PDB entry 1G0O | X-ray diffraction, 1.70 A resolution | chains C and D of the 4 polymer chains in the assembly

== Chain C (and D) ==
Name: Trihydroxynaphthalene reductase
Organism: Magnaporthe grisea
Notes: EC 1.1.1.252; chain D of this document is another copy of the same molecule, construct and numbering; everything in this record applies to it too
Reference sequence: Q12634 (T4HR_MAGGR); numbering as in UniProt (aligned over 1-283)
Sequence (283 residues; numbered 1 to 283; the number before each row is that of its first residue):
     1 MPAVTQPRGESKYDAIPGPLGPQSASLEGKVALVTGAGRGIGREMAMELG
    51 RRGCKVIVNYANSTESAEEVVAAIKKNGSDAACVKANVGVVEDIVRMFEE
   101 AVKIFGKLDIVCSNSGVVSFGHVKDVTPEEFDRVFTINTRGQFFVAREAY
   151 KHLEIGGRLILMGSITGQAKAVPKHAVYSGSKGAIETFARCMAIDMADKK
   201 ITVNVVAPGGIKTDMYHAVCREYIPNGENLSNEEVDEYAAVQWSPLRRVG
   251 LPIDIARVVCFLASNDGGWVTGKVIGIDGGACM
Disordered / not traced: 1-2
Construct notes: engineered mutation Val241 (Ser in Q12634), Gln242 (Ala in Q12634), Arg247 (His in Q12634)
Swiss-Prot annotation at these positions:
  - active site: Tyr178 (Proton acceptor)
  - binding site (substrate): Ser164
Small-molecule neighbours:
  - NADPH (NDP; NADPH dihydro-nicotinamide-adenine-dinucleotide phosphate): Gly36, Ala37, Gly38, Arg39, Gly40, Ile41, Gly42, Asn59, Tyr60, Ala61, Asn62, Ser63, Ala86, Asn87, Val88, Gly89, Asn114, Ser115, Gly116, Val117, Ile137, Met162, Gly163, Ser164, Tyr178, Lys182, Pro208, Gly209, Gly210, Ile211, Thr213, Asp214, Met215, Tyr216
  - pyroquilon (PYQ): Ser164, Ile165, Thr166, Tyr178, Pro208, Gly209, Gly210, Met215, Tyr216, Val219, Cys220, Tyr223, Trp243, Met283

== How chain C and chain D interact ==
Pairs across the interface (124; chain C residue first):
  Val4(C) - Arg221(D)
  Val4(C) - Leu230(D)
  Val4(C) - Asn232(D)
  Gln6(C) - His217(D)  hydrogen bond (backbone-side chain)
  Gln6(C) - Asn232(D)  hydrogen bond (backbone-side chain)
  Pro7(C) - His217(D)
  Pro7(C) - Asn232(D)
  Arg8(C) - Lys212(D)
  Arg8(C) - Thr213(D)
  Arg8(C) - Asp214(D)  salt bridge
  Arg8(C) - His217(D)  hydrogen bond (backbone-side chain)
  Gly9(C) - Lys212(D)
  Ser11(C) - Lys212(D)
  Ser11(C) - Asp236(D)  hydrogen bond
  Tyr13(C) - Asp236(D)
  Tyr13(C) - Glu237(D)  hydrogen bond
  Tyr13(C) - Ala240(D)
  Tyr13(C) - Arg247(D)
  Tyr13(C) - Arg248(D)
  Tyr13(C) - Val249(D)  hydrophobic
  Tyr13(C) - Leu251(D)
  Asp14(C) - Lys212(D)  salt bridge
  Asp14(C) - Leu251(D)
  Ala15(C) - Leu251(D)
  Ile16(C) - Arg257(D)
  Pro17(C) - Arg248(D)
  Pro17(C) - Arg257(D)  hydrogen bond (backbone-side chain)
  Gly18(C) - Arg257(D)  hydrogen bond (backbone-side chain)
  Pro19(C) - Arg257(D)  hydrogen bond (backbone-side chain)
  Leu20(C) - Arg51(D)
  Leu20(C) - Ile253(D)  hydrophobic
  Gly21(C) - Glu48(D)  hydrogen bond (backbone-side chain)
  Gly21(C) - Arg51(D)
  Gly21(C) - Arg52(D)
  Pro22(C) - Arg51(D)
  Pro22(C) - Arg52(D)
  Ser24(C) - Arg52(D)
  Ser24(C) - Arg257(D)  hydrogen bond
  Glu48(C) - Leu20(D)
  Glu48(C) - Gly21(D)  hydrogen bond (side chain-backbone)
  Arg51(C) - Leu20(D)
  Arg51(C) - Gly21(D)
  Arg51(C) - Pro22(D)
  Arg52(C) - Gly21(D)
  Arg52(C) - Pro22(D)
  Arg52(C) - Ser24(D)
  Arg52(C) - Asp266(D)  salt bridge
  Ile194(C) - Pro245(D)
  Ala197(C) - Pro245(D)  hydrophobic
  Ala197(C) - Leu246(D)  hydrophobic
  Lys200(C) - Leu246(D)  hydrogen bond (side chain-backbone)
  Lys212(C) - Gly9(D)  hydrogen bond (side chain-backbone)
  Lys212(C) - Ser11(D)
  Lys212(C) - Asp14(D)  salt bridge
  Thr213(C) - Arg8(D)  hydrogen bond (backbone-side chain)
  Asp214(C) - Arg8(D)  salt bridge
  His217(C) - Gln6(D)  hydrogen bond (side chain-backbone)
  His217(C) - Pro7(D)
  His217(C) - Arg8(D)  hydrogen bond (side chain-backbone)
  Arg221(C) - Val4(D)
  Glu228(C) - Val4(D)
  Leu230(C) - Val4(D)
  Asn232(C) - Val4(D)
  Asn232(C) - Gln6(D)  hydrogen bond (side chain-backbone)
  Asn232(C) - Pro7(D)
  Asp236(C) - Ser11(D)  hydrogen bond
  Asp236(C) - Tyr13(D)
  Glu237(C) - Tyr13(D)  hydrogen bond
  Ala240(C) - Tyr13(D)
  Ser244(C) - Trp269(D)
  Pro245(C) - Ile194(D)
  Pro245(C) - Ala197(D)
  Leu246(C) - Ala197(D)  hydrophobic
  Leu246(C) - Lys200(D)  hydrogen bond (backbone-side chain)
  Leu246(C) - Gly268(D)
  Leu246(C) - Trp269(D)  hydrophobic
  Arg247(C) - Tyr13(D)
  Arg248(C) - Tyr13(D)
  Arg248(C) - Pro17(D)
  Arg248(C) - Trp269(D)
  Val249(C) - Tyr13(D)  hydrophobic
  Gly250(C) - Trp269(D)
  Leu251(C) - Tyr13(D)
  Leu251(C) - Ala15(D)
  Leu251(C) - Pro17(D)
  Ile253(C) - Leu20(D)  hydrophobic
  Asp254(C) - Trp269(D)
  Arg257(C) - Ile16(D)
  Arg257(C) - Pro17(D)  hydrogen bond (side chain-backbone)
  Arg257(C) - Gly18(D)  hydrogen bond (side chain-backbone)
  Arg257(C) - Pro19(D)  hydrogen bond (side chain-backbone)
  Arg257(C) - Ser24(D)  hydrogen bond
  Arg257(C) - Asn265(D)
  Arg257(C) - Asp266(D)
  Val258(C) - Asp266(D)
  Val258(C) - Val270(D)  hydrophobic
  Phe261(C) - Phe261(D)  hydrophobic
  Asn265(C) - Arg257(D)
  Asp266(C) - Arg52(D)  salt bridge
  Asp266(C) - Arg257(D)
  Asp266(C) - Val258(D)
  Gly268(C) - Leu246(D)
  Trp269(C) - Ser244(D)
  Trp269(C) - Leu246(D)  hydrophobic
  Trp269(C) - Arg248(D)
  Trp269(C) - Gly250(D)
  Trp269(C) - Asp254(D)
  Trp269(C) - Ile277(D)
  Trp269(C) - Asp278(D)
  Trp269(C) - Gly279(D)  hydrogen bond (backbone-backbone)
  Val270(C) - Val258(D)  hydrophobic
  Thr271(C) - Gly279(D)
  Thr271(C) - Gly280(D)
  Lys273(C) - Gly276(D)
  Lys273(C) - Asp278(D)  salt bridge
  Lys273(C) - Gly280(D)
  Gly276(C) - Lys273(D)
  Ile277(C) - Trp269(D)
  Asp278(C) - Trp269(D)
  Asp278(C) - Lys273(D)  salt bridge
  Gly279(C) - Trp269(D)  hydrogen bond (backbone-backbone)
  Gly279(C) - Thr271(D)
  Gly280(C) - Thr271(D)
  Gly280(C) - Lys273(D)
Interface residues without a listed pair, chain C (68 interface residues in all): Lys12, Ala25, Glu44, Ala193, Ile201, Ile211, Asn229, Ser231, Ile275
Interface residues without a listed pair, chain D (66 interface residues in all): Lys12, Ala25, Glu44, Ala193, Ile201, Ile211, Glu228, Ile275

== In short ==
The interface between chain C and chain D involves 68 residues on one side and 66 on the other, with 26
hydrogen bonds and 8 salt bridges. Among the polar pairs are Arg8(C)-Asp214(D), Asp14(C)-Lys212(D) and
Arg52(C)-Asp266(D). Bound to chain C: NADPH and pyroquilon.
Both chains are Trihydroxynaphthalene reductase (Magnaporthe grisea). Entry 1G0O (Structure of
trihydroxynaphthalene reductase in complex with NADPH and pyroquilon) was determined by X-ray diffraction
(same publication as 1DOH and 1G0N).
